9H2K - chains E and F of the 6 polymer chains in the assembly; structure by electron microscopy, 3.50 A resolution.

# Chain E
Molecule: Protein Ac102
From: Autographa californica nucleopolyhedrovirus
UniProt: P41482 (AC102_NPVAC); residue numbers follow UniProt; this construct covers 1-122
Sequence (122 residues; row label = number of the first residue in the row):
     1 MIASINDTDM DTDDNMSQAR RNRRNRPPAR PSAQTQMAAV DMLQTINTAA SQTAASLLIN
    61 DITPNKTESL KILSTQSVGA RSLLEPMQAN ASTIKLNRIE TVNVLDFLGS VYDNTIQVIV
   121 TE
Not modelled in the structure: 1-53, 118-122

# Chain F
Molecule: Protein C42
From: Autographa californica nucleopolyhedrovirus
UniProt: P25695 (C42_NPVAC); residues 1-361 here = UniProt positions 1-361
Sequence (361 residues; row label = number of the first residue in the row):
     1 MSAIALYLEI NKLRLKIDEP MQLAIWPQLF PLLCDEHQSV QLNTDVLINF MMHVARKSQN
    61 TILNNNAAIA SQYAAGNADV VAAPASAQPT PRPVINLFAR ANAAAPAQPS EELINMRRYR
   121 NAARKLIHHY SLNSTSSTEY KISDVVMTMI FLLRSEKYHS LFKLLETTFD DYTCRPQMTQ
   181 VQTDTLLDAV RSLLEMPSTT IDLTTVDIMR SSFARCFNSP IMRYAKIVLL QNVALQRDKR
   241 TTLEELLIER GEKIQMLQPQ QYINSGTEIP FCDDAEFLNR LLKHIDPYPL SRMYYNAANT
   301 MFYTTMENYA VSNCKFNIED YNNIFKVMEN IRKHSNKNSN DQDELNIYLG VQSSNAKRKK
   361 Y
Not modelled in the structure: 1, 65-361
Curated features (UniProtKB/Swiss-Prot):
  - region: L32 to E36 (LXCXE motif)
  - motif: K357 to K360 (Nuclear localization signal)

# Interface between chain E and chain F
Contacting residue pairs (58; chain E residue first):
  L57(E) - V54(F)
  L57(E) - A55(F)  hydrophobic
  L57(E) - S58(F)
  L58(E) - Q59(F)
  N60(E) - M51(F)
  N60(E) - M52(F)
  D61(E) - R56(F)  salt bridge
  D61(E) - Q59(F)  hydrogen bond
  K66(E) - I48(F)
  T67(E) - I48(F)
  E68(E) - M52(F)
  K71(E) - M51(F)
  L83(E) - M51(F)  hydrophobic
  M87(E) - T44(F)
  M87(E) - I48(F)  hydrophobic
  A91(E) - T44(F)  hydrogen bond (backbone-side chain)
  S92(E) - N43(F)
  S92(E) - T44(F)  hydrogen bond (backbone-backbone)
  T93(E) - Q41(F)  hydrogen bond
  T93(E) - L42(F)
  T93(E) - N43(F)
  T93(E) - T44(F)
  I94(E) - V40(F)
  I94(E) - Q41(F)
  I94(E) - L42(F)  hydrogen bond (backbone-backbone)
  I94(E) - T44(F)
  I94(E) - L47(F)  hydrophobic
  K95(E) - S39(F)
  K95(E) - V40(F)
  L96(E) - L32(F)
  L96(E) - S39(F)
  L96(E) - V40(F)  hydrogen bond (backbone-backbone)
  N97(E) - L32(F)
  N97(E) - S39(F)
  R98(E) - S2(F)
  R98(E) - A3(F)
  R98(E) - L6(F)
  R98(E) - L32(F)  hydrogen bond (side chain-backbone)
  R98(E) - D35(F)
  R98(E) - E36(F)  salt bridge
  T101(E) - L29(F)
  T101(E) - L32(F)
  V102(E) - L6(F)  hydrophobic
  L105(E) - L6(F)  hydrophobic
  L105(E) - E9(F)
  L105(E) - I10(F)  hydrophobic
  L105(E) - L13(F)  hydrophobic
  D106(E) - E9(F)
  L108(E) - F50(F)  hydrophobic
  L108(E) - V54(F)
  G109(E) - L13(F)
  G109(E) - K16(F)  hydrogen bond (backbone-side chain)
  Y112(E) - K16(F)
  Y112(E) - I17(F)  hydrophobic
  Y112(E) - K57(F)
  Y112(E) - S58(F)
  Y112(E) - T61(F)  hydrogen bond
  D113(E) - K16(F)  salt bridge
Interface residues without a listed pair, chain E (28 interface residues in all): A55, R81
Interface residues without a listed pair, chain F (34 interface residues in all): A5, W26, Q38, I62

# In short
Chain E and chain F form an interface of 28 and 34 residues respectively; the contacts include 9 hydrogen
bonds and 3 salt bridges. Among the polar pairs are D61(E)-R56(F), R98(E)-E36(F) and D113(E)-K16(F).
Here chain E is Protein Ac102 and chain F is Protein C42, both from Autographa californica
nucleopolyhedrovirus. Entry 9H2K (AcMNPV apical cap - C21 ring) was determined by electron microscopy together
with 9H2A, 9H2B, 9H2C, 9H2H and 9H2J from the same study.
